Entry 7OTX (X-ray diffraction, 3.45 A resolution); this record covers chains C and E of the 4 polymer chains in the assembly.

== Chain C ==
Molecule: Reverse transcriptase/ribonuclease H
From: Human immunodeficiency virus type 1 group M subtype B (isolate BH10)
Notes: EC 2.7.7.49, 2.7.7.7, 3.1.26.13, 3.1.13.2
Reference sequence: P03366 (POL_HV1B1); residues 1-554 here correspond to UniProt positions 600-1153 (UniProt number = residue number + 599)
Sequence (556 residues; row label = number of the first residue in the row; numbers below 1 keep their minus sign (Met-1 is residue -1)):
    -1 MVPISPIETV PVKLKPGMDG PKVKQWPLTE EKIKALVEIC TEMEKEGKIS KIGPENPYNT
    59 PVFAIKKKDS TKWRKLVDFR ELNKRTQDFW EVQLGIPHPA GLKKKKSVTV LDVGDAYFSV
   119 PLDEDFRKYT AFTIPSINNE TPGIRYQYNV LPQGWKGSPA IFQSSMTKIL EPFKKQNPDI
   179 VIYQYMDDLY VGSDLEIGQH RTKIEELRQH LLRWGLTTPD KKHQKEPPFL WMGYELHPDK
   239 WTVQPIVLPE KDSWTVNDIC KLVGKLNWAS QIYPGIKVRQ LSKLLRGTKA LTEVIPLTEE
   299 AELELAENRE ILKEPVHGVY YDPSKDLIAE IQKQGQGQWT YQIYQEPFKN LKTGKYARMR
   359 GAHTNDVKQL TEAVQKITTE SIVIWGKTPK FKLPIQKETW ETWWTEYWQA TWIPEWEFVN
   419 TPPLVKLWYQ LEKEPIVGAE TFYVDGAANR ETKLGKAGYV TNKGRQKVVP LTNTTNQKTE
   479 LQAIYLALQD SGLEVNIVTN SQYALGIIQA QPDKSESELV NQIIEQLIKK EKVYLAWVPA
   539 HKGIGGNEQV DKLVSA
Unresolved in the structure: -1
Construct notes: initiating methionine (-1); expression tag (0); conflict Cys258 (Gln857 in P03366), Ser280 (Cys879 in P03366), Asn498 (Asp1097 in P03366)
Swiss-Prot annotation at these positions:
  - region: Phe227 to His235 (RT 'primer grip')
  - motif: Trp398 to Trp414 (Tryptophan repeat motif)
  - binding site (Mg(2+)): Asp110, Asp185, Asp186, Asp443, Glu478, Asp549
  - site: Trp401 (Essential for RT p66/p51 heterodimerization), Trp414 (Essential for RT p66/p51 heterodimerization), Phe440, Tyr441 (Cleavage)

== Chain E ==
Molecule: 27-nt DNA strand
Sequence (27 nucleotides; row label = number of the first residue in the row):
   701 ATGGTCGGCG CCCGAACAGG GACTGTG
Unresolved in the structure: 701-702, 726-727

== Chain C / chain E interface ==
Residue-residue contacts - 33 pairs, chain C then chain E:
  Phe61(C) with DG704(E), phosphate contact; DT705(E), sugar contact
  Ile63(C) with DG703(E), sugar contact; DT705(E), base contact
  Leu74(C) with DT705(E), base contact
  Arg78(C) with DC706(E), phosphate contact
  Asn81(C) with DC706(E), sugar contact
  Glu89(C) with DG707(E), phosphate contact; DG708(E), phosphate contact
  Gln91(C) with DG708(E), sugar contact
  Leu92(C) with DC709(E), sugar contact
  Ile94(C) with DG708(E), base contact; DC709(E), base contact
  Gly152(C) with DT705(E), base contact; DC706(E), sugar contact
  Lys154(C) with DC706(E), phosphate contact
  Pro157(C) with DG707(E), sugar contact
  Tyr183(C) with DG707(E), base contact
  Asn265(C) with DC711(E), sugar contact; DC712(E), phosphate contact
  Ser280(C) with DC712(E), sugar contact; DC713(E), phosphate contact
  Leu283(C) with DC713(E), sugar contact
  Arg284(C) with DC713(E), salt bridge to the phosphate; DG714(E), phosphate contact
  Gly285(C) with DC713(E), phosphate contact; DG714(E), hydrogen bond to the phosphate
  Lys353(C) with DC712(E), salt bridge to the phosphate
  Ala355(C) with DC712(E), phosphate contact
  Lys374(C) with DC711(E), phosphate contact
  Arg448(C) with DA722(E), base contact
  Asn474(C) with DC723(E), sugar contact
  Gln500(C) with DA722(E), phosphate contact
Interface residues without a listed pair, chain C (30 interface residues in all): Val75, Asp76, Gly93, Trp153, Lys281, His539
Interface residues without a listed pair, chain E (14 interface residues in all): DG721

== Overview ==
Chain C and chain E form an interface of 30 and 14 residues respectively; the contacts include 1 hydrogen bond
and 2 salt bridges. Polar pairs include Gly285(C)-DG714(E), Arg284(C)-DC713(E) and Lys353(C)-DC712(E). UniProt
lists 6 Mg2+-binding residues on chain C.
Chain C is Reverse transcriptase/ribonuclease H (Human immunodeficiency virus type 1 group M subtype B
(isolate BH10)) and chain E is a 27-nt DNA strand; the structure, HIV-1 reverse transcriptase complex with DNA
and inhibitor rmc-257, was determined by X-ray diffraction (same publication as 7OT6, 7OTA, 7OTK, 7OTN, 7OTZ
and 7OUT).
